Entry 3HQT (X-ray diffraction, 2.70 A resolution); this record covers chains A and B.

Chain A (and B):
Protein: CAI-1 autoinducer synthase
Source organism: Vibrio cholerae
Notes: EC 2.3.-.-; chain B of this document is another copy of the same molecule, construct and numbering; everything in this record applies to it too
Reference sequence: Q9KM65 (CQSA_VIBCH); numbering as in UniProt (aligned over 1-389)
Chain sequence (409 residues; numbered -19 to 389; the number before each row is that of its first residue; numbers below 1 keep their minus sign (Met-19 is residue -19)):
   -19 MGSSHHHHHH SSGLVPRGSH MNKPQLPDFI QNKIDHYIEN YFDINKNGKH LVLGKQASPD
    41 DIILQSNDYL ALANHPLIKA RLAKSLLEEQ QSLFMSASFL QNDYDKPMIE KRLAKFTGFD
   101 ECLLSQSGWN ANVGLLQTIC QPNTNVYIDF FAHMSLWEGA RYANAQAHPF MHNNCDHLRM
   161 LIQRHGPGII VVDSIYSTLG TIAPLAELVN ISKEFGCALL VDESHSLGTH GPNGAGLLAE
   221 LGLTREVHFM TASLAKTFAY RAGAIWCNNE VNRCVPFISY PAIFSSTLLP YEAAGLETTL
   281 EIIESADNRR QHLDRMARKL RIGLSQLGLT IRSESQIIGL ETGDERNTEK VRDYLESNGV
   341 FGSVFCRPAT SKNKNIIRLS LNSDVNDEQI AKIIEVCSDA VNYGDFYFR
Not modelled in the structure: -19 to 4 (chain B: -19 to 3)
Construct notes: expression tag (-19 to 0)
Small-molecule neighbours:
  - pyridoxal phosphate (PLP), molecule 1: Ser107, Gly108, Trp109, Asn112, His133, Ser135, Asp173, Ser177, Asp202, Ser204, His205, Ser233, Ala235, Lys236, Ala242
  - pyridoxal phosphate (PLP), molecule 2: Phe264, Ser265, Ser266
What the authors report for this chain:
  - binding site for pyridoxal phosphate: Lys236
  - mutagenesis - K236A: abolished catalytic activity

Interface between chain A and chain B:
Pairs across the interface (147):
  Leu6(A) with Phe229(B), hydrophobic; Asn249(B); Glu250(B)
  Pro7(A) with Gly196(B); Ala198(B), hydrophobic
  Phe9(A) with Pro167(B), hydrophobic; Gly168(B); Ile169(B), hydrophobic
  Ile10(A) with Ile119(B), hydrophobic; Ala198(B), hydrophobic
  Gln11(A) with Glu250(B), hydrogen bond
  Lys13(A) with Gln117(B), hydrogen bond (side chain-backbone); Thr118(B), hydrogen bond (side chain-backbone); Cys120(B), hydrogen bond (side chain-backbone); Gln121(B)
  Ile14(A) with Glu250(B)
  Tyr17(A) with Phe257(B); Ile258(B), hydrophobic
  Ile18(A) with Arg253(B)
  Phe22(A) with Arg253(B)
  Lys29(A) with Asn82(B), hydrogen bond
  His30(A) with Phe257(B)
  Val32(A) with Phe79(B), hydrophobic; Phe257(B), hydrophobic
  Leu33(A) with Ser78(B); Asn82(B); Phe257(B), hydrophobic
  Gly34(A) with Asn82(B)
  Lys35(A) with Tyr84(B)
  Gln36(A) with Tyr84(B), hydrogen bond (backbone-side chain)
  Gln45(A) with Met75(B)
  Ser46(A) with Ser72(B), hydrogen bond (side chain-backbone); Phe74(B)
  Asn47(A) with Phe74(B), hydrogen bond (backbone-backbone); Met75(B)
  Asp48(A) with Ser72(B), hydrogen bond; Phe74(B)
  Ala53(A) with Ser72(B); Phe74(B), hydrophobic
  Asn54(A) with Glu68(B); Glu69(B); Gln70(B), hydrogen bond (side chain-backbone)
  Lys59(A) with Leu66(B); Leu67(B), hydrogen bond (side chain-backbone); Glu68(B), hydrogen bond (side chain-backbone)
  Leu62(A) with Leu66(B), hydrophobic
  Ala63(A) with Leu66(B)
  Leu66(A) with Lys59(B); Leu62(B), hydrophobic; Ala63(B)
  Leu67(A) with Lys59(B), hydrogen bond (backbone-side chain); Ala63(B), hydrophobic
  Glu68(A) with Asn54(B); Lys59(B), hydrogen bond (backbone-side chain)
  Glu69(A) with Asn54(B), hydrogen bond; Lys59(B), salt bridge
  Gln70(A) with Asn54(B), hydrogen bond (backbone-side chain)
  Ser72(A) with Ser46(B), hydrogen bond (backbone-side chain); Asp48(B), hydrogen bond; Ala53(B)
  Phe74(A) with Ser46(B); Asn47(B), hydrogen bond (backbone-backbone); Ala53(B), hydrophobic; Ala235(B); Ala239(B); Tyr240(B)
  Ser78(A) with Leu33(B)
  Phe79(A) with Ser343(B); Val344(B)
  Asn82(A) with Lys29(B), hydrogen bond; Leu33(B)
  Tyr84(A) with Gln36(B)
  Gln106(A) with Arg241(B), hydrogen bond (backbone-side chain)
  Ser107(A) with Ser265(B)
  Trp109(A) with Tyr260(B), hydrophobic; Phe264(B), hydrophobic; Ser265(B)
  Gln117(A) with Lys13(B), hydrogen bond (backbone-side chain)
  Thr118(A) with Lys13(B), hydrogen bond (backbone-side chain)
  Ile119(A) with Ile10(B), hydrophobic
  Cys120(A) with Lys13(B)
  Gln121(A) with Phe9(B), hydrogen bond (side chain-backbone); Lys13(B)
  Thr124(A) with Phe9(B)
  His133(A) with Phe264(B)
  Met134(A) with Tyr260(B), hydrophobic; Phe264(B), hydrophobic
  Glu138(A) with Tyr260(B)
  Arg141(A) with Tyr142(B), hydrogen bond (side chain-backbone); Asn144(B)
  Tyr142(A) with Arg141(B), hydrogen bond (backbone-side chain); Tyr142(B), hydrophobic
  Asn144(A) with Arg141(B)
  Gly168(A) with Phe9(B)
  Gly196(A) with Pro7(B)
  Ala198(A) with Pro7(B); Ile10(B), hydrophobic
  Arg225(A) with Pro4(B)
  Val227(A) with Pro4(B)
  His228(A) with Pro4(B); Gln5(B), hydrogen bond (side chain-backbone); Leu6(B)
  Phe229(A) with Leu6(B), hydrophobic
  Ala235(A) with Phe74(B); Ser266(B)
  Ala239(A) with Phe74(B)
  Tyr240(A) with Phe74(B); Tyr271(B)
  Arg241(A) with Gln106(B), hydrogen bond (side chain-backbone); Arg241(B), hydrogen bond (side chain-backbone); Thr267(B); Leu268(B); Glu272(B), salt bridge
  Asn248(A) with Pro4(B)
  Asn249(A) with Leu6(B)
  Glu250(A) with Leu6(B); Gln11(B), hydrogen bond; Ile14(B)
  Arg253(A) with Ile18(B); Phe22(B)
  Cys254(A) with Ile18(B), hydrophobic
  Phe257(A) with Tyr17(B), hydrogen bond (backbone-side chain); Phe22(B), hydrophobic; His30(B); Val32(B), hydrophobic
  Ile258(A) with Tyr17(B), hydrophobic
  Tyr260(A) with Trp109(B), hydrophobic; Glu138(B); Pro348(B), hydrophobic
  Ile263(A) with Pro348(B)
  Phe264(A) with Trp109(B), hydrophobic; His133(B); Met134(B), hydrophobic; Ala349(B), hydrophobic
  Ser265(A) with Ser107(B); Trp109(B)
  Ser266(A) with Ala235(B); Arg241(B)
  Thr267(A) with Arg241(B)
  Leu268(A) with Arg241(B)
  Tyr271(A) with Leu62(B); Tyr240(B)
  Glu272(A) with Arg241(B), salt bridge
  Ser343(A) with Phe79(B)
  Val344(A) with Phe79(B)
  Pro348(A) with Tyr260(B), hydrophobic
  Ala349(A) with Phe264(B), hydrophobic
Also at the interface, not in a pair above, chain A (93 interface residues in all): Gln5, Ala60, Met75, Gln81, Pro167, Ile169, Cys197, Glu226, Val251, Phe345
Also at the interface, not in a pair above, chain B (91 interface residues in all): Gln45, Ala60, Leu73, Gln81, Thr124, Cys197, His228, Asn248, Val251, Cys254, Pro261, Ile263, Leu269

Overview:
The interface between chain A and chain B involves 93 residues on one side and 91 on the other, with 31
hydrogen bonds and 3 salt bridges. Polar pairs include Glu69(A)-Lys59(B), Arg241(A)-Glu272(B) and
Gln11(A)-Glu250(B). From the paper: a binding site for pyridoxal phosphate at Lys236(A); K236A of chain A
abolishes catalytic activity.
Both chains are CAI-1 autoinducer synthase (Vibrio cholerae). Entry 3HQT (PLP-Dependent Acyl-CoA Transferase
CqsA) was determined by X-ray diffraction, deposited together with 3KKI.
